PDB entry 5L65 | X-ray diffraction, 2.90 A resolution | chains A and B of the 28 polymer chains in the assembly

[Chain A]
Name: Proteasome subunit alpha type-2
From: Saccharomyces cerevisiae (strain ATCC 204508 / S288c)
Notes: EC 3.4.25.1
UniProtKB: P23639 (PSA2_YEAST); residues 1-250 here = UniProt positions 1-250
Sequence (250 residues; row label = number of the first residue in the row):
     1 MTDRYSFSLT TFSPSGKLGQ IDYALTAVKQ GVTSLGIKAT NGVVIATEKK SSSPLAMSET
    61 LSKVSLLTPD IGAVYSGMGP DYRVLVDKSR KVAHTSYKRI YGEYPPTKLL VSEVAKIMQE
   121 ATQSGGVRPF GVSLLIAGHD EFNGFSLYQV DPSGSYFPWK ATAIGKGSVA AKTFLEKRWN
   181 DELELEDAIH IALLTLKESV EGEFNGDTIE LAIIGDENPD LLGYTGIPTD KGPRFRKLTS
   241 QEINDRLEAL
Curated features (UniProtKB/Swiss-Prot):
  - cross-link: K108 (Glycyl lysine isopeptide (Lys-Gly) (interchain with G-Cter in ubiquitin))

[Chain B]
Name: Proteasome subunit alpha type-3
From: Saccharomyces cerevisiae (strain ATCC 204508 / S288c)
Notes: EC 3.4.25.1
UniProtKB: P23638 (PSA3_YEAST); residues 0-257 here correspond to UniProt positions 1-258 (UniProt number = residue number + 1)
Sequence (258 residues; numbered 0 to 257; the number before each row is that of its first residue; numbering starts at 0):
     0 MGSRRYDSRT TIFSPEGRLY QVEYALESIS HAGTAIGIMA SDGIVLAAER KVTSTLLEQD
    60 TSTEKLYKLN DKIAVAVAGL TADAEILINT ARIHAQNYLK TYNEDIPVEI LVRRLSDIKQ
   120 GYTQHGGLRP FGVSFIYAGY DDRYGYQLYT SNPSGNYTGW KAISVGANTS AAQTLLQMDY
   180 KDDMKVDDAI ELALKTLSKT TDSSALTYDR LEFATIRKGA NDGEVYQKIF KPQEIKDILV
   240 KTGITKKDED EEADEDMK
Unresolved in the structure: 0, 245-257
Curated features (UniProtKB/Swiss-Prot):
  - cross-link (Glycyl lysine isopeptide (Lys-Gly)): K99 (interchain with G-Cter in ubiquitin), K198 (interchain with G-Cter in ubiquitin), K230 (interchain with G-Cter in ubiquitin)

[Interface between chain A and chain B]
Pairs across the interface - 62 pairs, chain A then chain B:
  R4(A) - S2(B)  hydrogen bond (backbone-side chain)
  Y5(A) - S2(B)
  Y5(A) - Y5(B)
  S6(A) - G125(B)
  S6(A) - L127(B)
  F7(A) - S2(B)
  F7(A) - Y5(B)
  F7(A) - D6(B)
  F7(A) - G126(B)
  S8(A) - G126(B)  hydrogen bond (backbone-backbone)
  S8(A) - L127(B)
  S8(A) - R128(B)  hydrogen bond (side chain-backbone)
  T10(A) - R128(B)
  T11(A) - S7(B)
  T11(A) - T9(B)
  T11(A) - Q20(B)
  F12(A) - Q20(B)
  F12(A) - Y23(B)
  F12(A) - A24(B)  hydrophobic
  F12(A) - R128(B)
  F12(A) - P129(B)
  F12(A) - G131(B)
  S13(A) - Y23(B)
  P14(A) - Y23(B)  hydrophobic
  P14(A) - E26(B)
  S15(A) - E26(B)
  S15(A) - H30(B)
  G16(A) - Y23(B)
  G16(A) - S27(B)  hydrogen bond (backbone-side chain)
  K38(A) - E57(B)  salt bridge
  S112(A) - E84(B)
  K116(A) - I85(B)
  Q119(A) - A81(B)
  Q119(A) - D82(B)  hydrogen bond
  Q119(A) - I85(B)
  Q119(A) - R128(B)
  T122(A) - R128(B)  hydrogen bond (backbone-side chain)
  Q123(A) - Y121(B)
  Q123(A) - L127(B)
  Q123(A) - R128(B)  hydrogen bond (side chain-backbone)
  Q123(A) - F130(B)
  G125(A) - L127(B)
  S153(A) - A81(B)
  G154(A) - A81(B)
  S155(A) - A81(B)
  Y156(A) - E84(B)  hydrogen bond
  F157(A) - L56(B)  hydrophobic
  P158(A) - L56(B)
  P158(A) - E57(B)  hydrogen bond (backbone-backbone)
  P158(A) - T60(B)
  P158(A) - S61(B)
  W159(A) - S53(B)
  W159(A) - L55(B)
  W159(A) - L56(B)
  K160(A) - T54(B)
  K160(A) - L55(B)  hydrogen bond (backbone-backbone)
  K160(A) - L56(B)
  K160(A) - E57(B)
  A161(A) - L55(B)
  L175(A) - L55(B)  hydrophobic
  E176(A) - T54(B)
  E176(A) - L55(B)
Also at the interface, not in a pair above, chain A (35 interface residues in all): L18, S124, Y148, K172, W179
Also at the interface, not in a pair above, chain B (32 interface residues in all): L79, T80

[Overview]
Chain A and chain B form an interface of 35 and 32 residues respectively; the contacts include 10 hydrogen
bonds and 1 salt bridge. Polar pairs include K38(A)-E57(B), R4(A)-S2(B) and S8(A)-R128(B).
Chain A is Proteasome subunit alpha type-2 and chain B is Proteasome subunit alpha type-3, both from
Saccharomyces cerevisiae (strain ATCC 204508 / S288c); the structure, Yeast 20S proteasome with mouse beta5i
(1-138) and mouse beta6 (97-111; 118-133) in complex with carfilzomib, was determined by X-ray diffraction,
deposited together with 5L52, 5L54, 5L55, 5L5A, 5L5B, 5L5D and 30 further entries.
